Entry 7PF2 (electron microscopy, 5.10 A resolution (low resolution: residue-level contacts below are approximate; hydrogen-bond / salt-bridge calls are withheld)); this record covers chains O and J of the 19 polymer chains in the assembly.

== Chain O ==
Name: Histone H3.2
From: Homo sapiens
Reference sequence: Q71DI3 (H32_HUMAN); residues 0-135 here correspond to UniProt positions 1-136 (UniProt number = residue number + 1)
Amino-acid sequence (136 residues; row label = number of the first residue in the row; numbering starts at 0):
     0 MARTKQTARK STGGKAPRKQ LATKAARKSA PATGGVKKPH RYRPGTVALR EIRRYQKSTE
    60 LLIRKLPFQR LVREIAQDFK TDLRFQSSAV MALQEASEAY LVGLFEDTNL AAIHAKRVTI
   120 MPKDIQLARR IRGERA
Unresolved in the structure: 0-36, 134-135
Sequence notes: engineered mutation Ala-110 (Cys111 in Q71DI3)
Swiss-Prot annotation at these positions:
  - modified residue: Arg-2 (Asymmetric dimethylarginine), Thr-3 (Phosphothreonine), Lys-4 (Allysine), Gln-5 (5-glutamyl dopamine), Thr-6 (Phosphothreonine), Arg-8 (Citrulline), Lys-9 (N6,N6,N6-trimethyllysine), Ser-10 (ADP-ribosylserine), Thr-11 (Phosphothreonine), Lys-14 (N6-(2-hydroxyisobutyryl)lysine), Arg-17 (Asymmetric dimethylarginine), Lys-18 (N6-(2-hydroxyisobutyryl)lysine), Lys-23 (N6-(2-hydroxyisobutyryl)lysine), Arg-26 (Citrulline), Lys-27 (N6,N6,N6-trimethyllysine), Ser-28 (ADP-ribosylserine), Lys-36 (N6,N6,N6-trimethyllysine), Lys-37 (N6-methyllysine), Tyr-41 (Phosphotyrosine), Lys-56 (N6,N6,N6-trimethyllysine) and 8 more in UniProt
  - lipidation: Lys-18 (N6-decanoyllysine)

== Chain J ==
Molecule: 748-nt DNA strand
From: synthetic construct
Sequence (748 nucleotides; row label = number of the first residue in the row; note: 187 numbers in that range are skipped by the numbering (no residue carries them; nothing is unmodelled there)):
   188 ATCACCTTAA TACTTACATG ACAGGATGTA TATATCTGAC ACGTGCCTGG AGACTAGGGA
   248 GTAATCCCCT TGGCGGTTAA AACGCGGGGG ACAGCGCGTA CGTGCGTTTA AGCGGTGCTA
   308 GAGCTGTCTA CGACCAATTG AGCGGCCTCG GCACCGGGAT TCTCCAGGCG GCCAGTGCGC
   368 GA
   557 GACGGGTTAC CTTAATACTT ACATGACAGG ATGTATATAT CTGACACGTG CCTGGAGACT
   617 AGGGAGTAAT CCCCTTGGCG GTTAAAACGC GGGGGACAGC GCGTACGTGC GTTTAAGCGG
   677 TGCTAGAGCT GTCTACGACC AATTGAGCGG CCTCGGCACC GGGATTCTCC AGGCGGCCAG
   737 TGCGCGAGAC GGGTTACCTT AATACTTACA TGACAGGATG TATATATCTG ACACGTGCCT
   797 GGAGACTAGG GAGTAATCCC CTTGGCGGTT AAAACGCGGG GGACAGCGCG TACGTGCGTT
   857 TAAGCGGTGC TAGAGCTGTC TACGACCAAT TGAGCGGCCT CGGCACCGGG ATTCTCCAGG
   917 CGGCCAGTGC GCGAGACGGG TTACCTTAAT ACTTACATGA CAGGATGTAT ATATCTGACA
   977 CGTGCCTGGA GACTAGGGAG TAATCCCCTT GGCGGTTAAA ACGCGGGGGA CAGCGCGTAC
  1037 GTGCGTTTAA GCGGTGCTAG AGCTGTCTAC GACCAATTGA GCGGCCTCGG CACCGGGATT
  1097 CTCCAGGCGG CCAGTGCGCG AGAGAT
Unresolved in the structure: 188-197, 557-571, 739-1122

== How chain O and chain J interact ==
Residue-residue contacts (26):
  His-39(O) with DC351(J); DC352(J)
  Arg-40(O) with DG273(J); DC352(J)
  Arg-42(O) with DG276(J); DC351(J)
  Pro-43(O) with DG275(J); DG276(J)
  Thr-45(O) with DT350(J); DC351(J)
  Arg-63(O) with DA267(J); DA268(J)
  Gln-68(O) with DT258(J)
  Arg-72(O) with DT258(J)
  Arg-83(O) with DT258(J)
  Phe-84(O) with DT257(J); DT258(J)
  Gln-85(O) with DT257(J)
  Arg-116(O) with DA278(J); DC279(J)
  Val-117(O) with DG277(J); DA278(J)
  Thr-118(O) with DG277(J); DA278(J)
  Met-120(O) with DA278(J); DC279(J)
Other interface residues (no listed pair), chain O (18 interface residues in all): Lys-37, Tyr-41, Ser-86
Other interface residues (no listed pair), chain J (14 interface residues in all): DA353

== Summary ==
18 residues of chain O face 14 of chain J across their interface.
Chain O is Histone H3.2 (Homo sapiens) and chain J is a 748-nt DNA strand (synthetic construct); the
structure, Nucleosome stack of the 4x187 nucleosome array containing H1, was determined by electron microscopy
together with 7PET, 7PEU, 7PEV, 7PEW, 7PEX, 7PEY and 16 further entries from the same study.
